PDB entry 4N8T | X-ray diffraction, 1.90 A resolution | chains A and B

== Chain A ==
Molecule: Hemoglobin subunit alpha
Source organism: Homo sapiens
UniProtKB: P69905 (HBA_HUMAN); residues 1-141 here correspond to UniProt positions 2-142 (UniProt number = residue number + 1)
Chain sequence (141 residues; numbered 1 to 141; the number before each row is that of its first residue):
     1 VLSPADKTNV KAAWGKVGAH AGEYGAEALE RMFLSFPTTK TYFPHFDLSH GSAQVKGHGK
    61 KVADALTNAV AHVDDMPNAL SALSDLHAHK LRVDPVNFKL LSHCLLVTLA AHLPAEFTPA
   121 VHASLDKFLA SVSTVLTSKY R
Unresolved in the structure: 141
Ion coordination: heme Fe: His87 (together with nitric oxide)
Residues lining bound ligands:
  - heme (HEM): Met32, Thr39, Tyr42, Phe43, His45, Phe46, His58, Lys61, Val62, Ala65, Leu66, Leu83, Leu86, His87, Leu91, Val93, Asn97, Phe98, Leu101, Leu105, Val132, Leu136
  - heme / nitric oxide: Leu29, Met32, Thr39, Tyr42, Phe43, His45, Phe46, His58, Lys61, Val62, Ala65, Leu66, Leu83, Leu86, His87, Leu91, Val93, Asn97, Phe98, Leu101, Leu105, Val132, Leu136
  - toluene (MBN), molecule 1: Val10, Ala13, Trp14, Val17, Ala21, Ala63, Leu66, Thr67, Val70, Leu109, Leu125, Phe128
  - toluene (MBN), molecule 2: Ala21, Tyr24, Gly25, Ala63, Leu66, Leu105, Leu109, Leu129
  - nitric oxide (NO): Leu29, Phe43, His58, Val62, His87, Leu101
What the authors report for this chain:
  - binding site for nitric oxide: His58
  - binding site for heme: His58

== Chain B ==
Molecule: Hemoglobin subunit beta
Source organism: Homo sapiens
UniProtKB: P68871 (HBB_HUMAN); residues 1-146 here correspond to UniProt positions 2-147 (UniProt number = residue number + 1)
Chain sequence (146 residues; numbered 1 to 146; the number before each row is that of its first residue):
     1 VHLTPEEKSA VTALWGKVNV DEVGGEALGR LLVVYPWTQR FFESFGDLST PDAVMGNPKV
    61 KAHGKKVLGA FSDGLAHLDN LKGTFATLSE LHCDKLHVDP ENFRLLGNVL VCVLAHHFGK
   121 EFTPPVQAAY QKVVAGVANA LAHKYH
Ion coordination: heme Fe: His92 (together with nitric oxide)
Residues lining bound ligands:
  - heme (HEM): Leu31, Thr38, Phe41, Phe42, His63, Lys66, Val67, Ala70, Phe71, Phe85, Leu88, Leu91, His92, Leu96, Val98, Asn102, Phe103, Leu106, Leu141
  - nitric oxide (NO): Leu28, Phe42, His63, Val67, His92, Leu106
What the authors report for this chain:
  - binding site for nitric oxide: His63

== Chain A / chain B interface ==
Contacting residue pairs (38):
  Glu30(A) - Pro124(B)
  Arg31(A) - Phe122(B)  hydrogen bond (side chain-backbone)
  Arg31(A) - Thr123(B)
  Arg31(A) - Pro124(B)
  Arg31(A) - Gln127(B)  hydrogen bond
  Leu34(A) - Pro124(B)
  Leu34(A) - Pro125(B)
  Leu34(A) - Ala128(B)
  Ser35(A) - Gln127(B)
  Ser35(A) - Ala128(B)  hydrogen bond (side chain-backbone)
  Ser35(A) - Gln131(B)
  Phe36(A) - Gln131(B)
  His103(A) - Asn108(B)
  His103(A) - Val111(B)
  His103(A) - Gln127(B)
  His103(A) - Gln131(B)  hydrogen bond
  Cys104(A) - Gln127(B)
  Val107(A) - Val111(B)  hydrophobic
  Val107(A) - Ala115(B)
  Val107(A) - Gln127(B)
  Ala110(A) - Cys112(B)
  Ala110(A) - Ala115(B)
  Ala110(A) - His116(B)
  Ala111(A) - Ala115(B)
  Ala111(A) - Gly119(B)
  Ala111(A) - Lys120(B)
  Pro114(A) - His116(B)  hydrogen bond (backbone-side chain)
  Phe117(A) - Arg30(B)  hydrogen bond (backbone-side chain)
  Phe117(A) - His116(B)
  Thr118(A) - Arg30(B)
  Pro119(A) - Arg30(B)
  Pro119(A) - Val33(B)
  Pro119(A) - Met55(B)  hydrophobic
  His122(A) - Arg30(B)  hydrogen bond
  His122(A) - Val34(B)
  Ala123(A) - Val34(B)
  Asp126(A) - Val34(B)
  Asp126(A) - Tyr35(B)
Also at the interface, not in a pair above, chain A (22 interface residues in all): Lys99, Leu106, Leu113, Ala120, Lys127
Also at the interface, not in a pair above, chain B (23 interface residues in all): Glu26, Pro51, Arg104, Val109

== In short ==
The interface between chain A and chain B involves 22 residues on one side and 23 on the other, with 7
hydrogen bonds. Polar pairs include Arg31(A)-Phe122(B), Arg31(A)-Gln127(B) and Ser35(A)-Ala128(B). From the
paper: a binding site for nitric oxide at His58(A) and His63(B); a binding site for heme at His58(A).
Chain A is Hemoglobin subunit alpha and chain B is Hemoglobin subunit beta, both from Homo sapiens; the
structure, Human hemoglobin nitric oxide adduct, was determined by X-ray diffraction.
